Entry 5UAL (X-ray diffraction, 3.89 A resolution); this record covers chains B and D of the 6 polymer chains in the assembly.

[Chain B]
Protein: DNA-directed RNA polymerase subunit alpha
Organism: Escherichia coli (strain K12)
Notes: EC 2.7.7.6
UniProtKB: P0A7Z4 (RPOA_ECOLI); residues 1-329 here = UniProt positions 1-329
Sequence (329 residues; row label = number of the first residue in the row):
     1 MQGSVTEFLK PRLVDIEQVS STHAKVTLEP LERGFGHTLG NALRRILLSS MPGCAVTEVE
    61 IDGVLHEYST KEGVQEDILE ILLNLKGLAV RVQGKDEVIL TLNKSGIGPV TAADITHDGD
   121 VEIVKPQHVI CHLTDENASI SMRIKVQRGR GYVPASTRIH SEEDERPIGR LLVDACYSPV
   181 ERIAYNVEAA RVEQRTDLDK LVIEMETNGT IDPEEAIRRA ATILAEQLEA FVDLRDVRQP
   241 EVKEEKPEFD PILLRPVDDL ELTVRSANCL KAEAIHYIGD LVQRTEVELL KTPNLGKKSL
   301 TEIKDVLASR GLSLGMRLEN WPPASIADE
Not modelled in the structure: 1-5, 159-171, 233-329
Swiss-Prot annotation at these positions:
  - region: Glu162 to Glu165 (Required for interaction with Crp at class II promoters)
  - modified residue: Arg265 (ADP-ribosylarginine), Lys297 (N6-acetyllysine), Lys298 (N6-acetyllysine)
  - mutagenesis: Arg45 (R45C: In rpoA112; temperature-sensitive, blocks RNA polymerase assembly), Glu162 to Glu165 (5-fold decrease in CRP-class II promoter-dependent transcription), Glu165 (E165K: 5-fold decrease in CRP-class II promoter-dependent transcription), Arg191 (R191C: In rpoA101; temperature-sensitive)

[Chain D]
Protein: DNA-directed RNA polymerase subunit beta'
Organism: Escherichia coli (strain K12)
Notes: EC 2.7.7.6
UniProtKB: P0A8T7 (RPOC_ECOLI); numbering as in UniProt (aligned over 1-1407)
Sequence (1407 residues; row label = number of the first residue in the row):
     1 MKDLLKFLKA QTKTEEFDAI KIALASPDMI RSWSFGEVKK PETINYRTFK PERDGLFCAR
    61 IFGPVKDYEC LCGKYKRLKH RGVICEKCGV EVTQTKVRRE RMGHIELASP TAHIWFLKSL
   121 PSRIGLLLDM PLRDIERVLY FESYVVIEGG MTNLERQQIL TEEQYLDALE EFGDEFDAKM
   181 GAEAIQALLK SMDLEQECEQ LREELNETNS ETKRKKLTKR IKLLEAFVQS GNKPEWMILT
   241 VLPVLPPDLR PLVPLDGGRF ATSDLNDLYR RVINRNNRLK RLLDLAAPDI IVRNEKRMLQ
   301 EAVDALLDNG RRGRAITGSN KRPLKSLADM IKGKQGRFRQ NLLGKRVDYS GRSVITVGPY
   361 LRLHQCGLPK KMALELFKPF IYGKLELRGL ATTIKAAKKM VEREEAVVWD ILDEVIREHP
   421 VLLNRAPTLH RLGIQAFEPV LIEGKAIQLH PLVCAAYNAD FDGDQMAVHV PLTLEAQLEA
   481 RALMMSTNNI LSPANGEPII VPSQDVVLGL YYMTRDCVNA KGEGMVLTGP KEAERLYRSG
   541 LASLHARVKV RITEYEKDAN GELVAKTSLK DTTVGRAILW MIVPKGLPYS IVNQALGKKA
   601 ISKMLNTCYR ILGLKPTVIF ADQIMYTGFA YAARSGASVG IDDMVIPEKK HEIISEAEAE
   661 VAEIQEQFQS GLVTAGERYN KVIDIWAAAN DRVSKAMMDN LQTETVINRD GQEEKQVSFN
   721 SIYMMADSGA RGSAAQIRQL AGMRGLMAKP DGSIIETPIT ANFREGLNVL QYFISTHGAR
   781 KGLADTALKT ANSGYLTRRL VDVAQDLVVT EDDCGTHEGI MMTPVIEGGD VKEPLRDRVL
   841 GRVTAEDVLK PGTADILVPR NTLLHEQWCD LLEENSVDAV KVRSVVSCDT DFGVCAHCYG
   901 RDLARGHIIN KGEAIGVIAA QSIGEPGTQL TMRTFHIGGA ASRAAAESSI QVKNKGSIKL
   961 SNVKSVVNSS GKLVITSRNT ELKLIDEFGR TKESYKVPYG AVLAKGDGEQ VAGGETVANW
  1021 DPHTMPVITE VSGFVRFTDM IDGQTITRQT DELTGLSSLV VLDSAERTAG GKDLRPALKI
  1081 VDAQGNDVLI PGTDMPAQYF LPGKAIVQLE DGVQISSGDT LARIPQESGG TKDITGGLPR
  1141 VADLFEARRP KEPAILAEIS GIVSFGKETK GKRRLVITPV DGSDPYEEMI PKWRQLNVFE
  1201 GERVERGDVI SDGPEAPHDI LRLRGVHAVT RYIVNEVQDV YRLQGVKIND KHIEVIVRQM
  1261 LRKATIVNAG SSDFLEGEQV EYSRVKIANR ELEANGKVGA TYSRDLLGIT KASLATESFI
  1321 SAASFQETTR VLTEAAVAGK RDELRGLKEN VIVGRLIPAG TGYAYHQDRM RRRAAGEAPA
  1381 APQVTAEDAS ASLAELLNAG LGGSDNE
Not modelled in the structure: 1-7, 932-1134, 1377-1407
Swiss-Prot annotation at these positions:
  - binding site (Zn(2+)): Cys70, Cys72, Cys85, Cys88, Cys814, Cys888, Cys895, Cys898
  - binding site (Mg(2+)): Asp460, Asp462, Asp464
  - modified residue: Lys983 (N6-acetyllysine)
  - mutagenesis: Gln504 (Q504P: Resistant to antibiotics salinamide A and B), Asn690 (N690D: Resistant to antibiotics salinamide A and B), Met697 (M697V: Resistant to antibiotics salinamide A and B), Ala735 (A735T: Resistant to antibiotics salinamide A and B), Arg738 (R738C/H/P/S: Resistant to antibiotics salinamide A and B), Ala748 (A748E: Resistant to antibiotics salinamide A and B), Pro758 (P758S/T: Resistant to antibiotics salinamide A and B), Phe763 (F763C: Resistant to antibiotics salinamide A and B), Ser775 (S775A: Resistant to antibiotics salinamide A and B), Ala779 (A779T/V: Resistant to antibiotics salinamide A and B), Arg780 (R780C: Resistant to antibiotics salinamide A and B), Gly782 (G782A/C: Resistant to antibiotics salinamide A and B), 1 further mutagenesis entry in UniProt
Bound ions: Zn2+ site 1: Cys70, Cys72, Cys85; Mg2+ near Asp462 (its only coordinating residue here); Zn2+ site 2: Cys814, Cys888, Cys895, Cys898

[Chain B / chain D interface]
Contacting residue pairs (29):
  Arg44(B) - Arg538(D)
  Leu48(B) - Arg535(D)
  Leu48(B) - Arg538(D)
  Leu79(B) - Val526(D)  hydrophobic
  Leu79(B) - Leu569(D)  hydrophobic
  Glu80(B) - Arg551(D)  hydrogen bond (backbone-side chain)
  Leu83(B) - Val526(D)  hydrophobic
  Leu83(B) - Leu527(D)
  Leu83(B) - Thr528(D)
  Asn84(B) - Arg551(D)  hydrogen bond
  Lys86(B) - Val526(D)  hydrogen bond (side chain-backbone)
  Lys86(B) - Leu527(D)
  Lys86(B) - Glu532(D)  salt bridge
  Tyr152(B) - Glu532(D)  hydrogen bond
  Tyr152(B) - Arg535(D)
  Tyr152(B) - Leu536(D)  hydrophobic
  Tyr152(B) - Leu541(D)  hydrophobic
  Asp174(B) - Met525(D)
  Ser178(B) - Arg535(D)
  Val180(B) - Arg535(D)  hydrogen bond (backbone-side chain)
  Glu181(B) - Lys531(D)
  Glu181(B) - Arg535(D)  hydrogen bond (backbone-side chain)
  Arg182(B) - Glu534(D)  salt bridge
  Arg182(B) - Met581(D)  hydrogen bond
  Arg191(B) - Lys370(D)
  Arg191(B) - Trp409(D)
  Arg191(B) - Asp410(D)  salt bridge
  Thr196(B) - Glu443(D)
  Glu206(B) - Lys531(D)  salt bridge
Also at the interface, not in a pair above, chain B (21 interface residues in all): Pro154, Cys176, Ile183, Glu193, Arg195
Also at the interface, not in a pair above, chain D (19 interface residues in all): Asp413

[Overview]
21 residues of chain B and 19 residues of chain D are in contact; the contacts include 7 hydrogen bonds and 4
salt bridges. Among the polar pairs are Lys86(B)-Glu532(D), Arg182(B)-Glu534(D) and Arg191(B)-Asp410(D).
Here chain B is DNA-directed RNA polymerase subunit alpha and chain D is DNA-directed RNA polymerase subunit
beta', both from Escherichia coli (strain K12). Entry 5UAL (Escherichia coli RNA polymerase and Rifampin
complex, RpoB S531L mutant) was determined by X-ray diffraction (same publication as 5UAG, 5UAC, 5UAH, 5UAJ
and 5UAQ).
